6IAT - chains C and B of the 8 polymer chains in the assembly; structure by electron microscopy, 3.30 A resolution.

[Chain C (and B)]
Name: Major head protein
Source organism: Staphylococcus phage P68
Notes: chain B of this document is another copy of the same molecule, construct and numbering; everything in this record applies to it too
UniProt: Q859I3 (Q859I3_9CAUD); residue numbers follow UniProt; this construct covers 1-408
Sequence (408 residues; numbered 1 to 408; the number before each row is that of its first residue):
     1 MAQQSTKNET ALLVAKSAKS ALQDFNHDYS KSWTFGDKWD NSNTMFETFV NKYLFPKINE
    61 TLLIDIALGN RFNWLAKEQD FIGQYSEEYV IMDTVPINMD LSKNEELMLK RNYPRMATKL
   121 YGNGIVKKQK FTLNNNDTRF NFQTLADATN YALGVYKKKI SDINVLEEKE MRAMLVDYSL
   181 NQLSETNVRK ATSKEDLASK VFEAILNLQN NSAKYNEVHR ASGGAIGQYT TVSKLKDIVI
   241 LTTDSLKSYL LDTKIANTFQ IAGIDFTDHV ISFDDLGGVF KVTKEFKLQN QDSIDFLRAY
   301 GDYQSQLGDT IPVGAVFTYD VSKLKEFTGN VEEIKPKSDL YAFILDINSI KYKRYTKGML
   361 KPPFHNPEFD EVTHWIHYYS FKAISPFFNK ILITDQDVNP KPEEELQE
Unresolved in the structure: 1-10, 396-408
What the authors report for this chain:
  - conformationally variable residues (side-chain flip): F259

[How chain C and chain B interact]
Pairs across the interface - 120 pairs, chain C then chain B:
  Q79(C) - E60(B)  hydrogen bond
  I82(C) - N59(B)  hydrogen bond (backbone-side chain)
  G83(C) - K57(B)
  Q84(C) - T48(B)
  Q84(C) - K57(B)  hydrogen bond (backbone-backbone)
  Y85(C) - M45(B)  hydrogen bond (side chain-backbone)
  Y85(C) - F46(B)
  Y85(C) - P56(B)  hydrophobic
  Y85(C) - K57(B)  hydrogen bond (backbone-backbone)
  Y85(C) - I58(B)
  Y85(C) - N59(B)  hydrogen bond (backbone-backbone)
  S86(C) - N59(B)
  S86(C) - E60(B)
  E87(C) - I58(B)
  E87(C) - E60(B)  hydrogen bond (backbone-backbone)
  E87(C) - T61(B)  hydrogen bond
  E87(C) - L62(B)  hydrogen bond (backbone-backbone)
  E88(C) - L62(B)
  E88(C) - I64(B)
  Y89(C) - T61(B)
  Y89(C) - L63(B)
  Y89(C) - I64(B)  hydrogen bond (backbone-backbone)
  Y89(C) - F142(B)
  Y89(C) - Y151(B)  hydrophobic
  V90(C) - I64(B)
  I91(C) - Y151(B)  hydrophobic
  I91(C) - K158(B)
  M92(C) - K158(B)
  D93(C) - K158(B)  salt bridge
  D93(C) - D162(B)
  T94(C) - Q129(B)
  T94(C) - K159(B)
  T94(C) - D162(B)  hydrogen bond (backbone-side chain)
  T94(C) - Y300(B)
  T94(C) - G301(B)
  V95(C) - Y300(B)  hydrogen bond (backbone-backbone)
  P96(C) - K127(B)
  P96(C) - K128(B)
  P96(C) - Q129(B)
  P96(C) - I163(B)  hydrophobic
  P96(C) - L166(B)
  P96(C) - Y378(B)
  I97(C) - K127(B)
  I97(C) - K128(B)  hydrogen bond (backbone-backbone)
  I97(C) - D302(B)
  I97(C) - Y303(B)  hydrophobic
  I97(C) - Q304(B)
  N98(C) - V126(B)  hydrogen bond (side chain-backbone)
  N98(C) - K127(B)
  N98(C) - Q304(B)  hydrogen bond (backbone-side chain)
  M99(C) - V126(B)  hydrogen bond (backbone-backbone)
  M99(C) - H377(B)
  D100(C) - Q304(B)
  K103(C) - Q304(B)
  L107(C) - K130(B)  hydrogen bond (backbone-side chain)
  M108(C) - K130(B)
  M108(C) - F364(B)  hydrophobic
  M108(C) - W375(B)
  K110(C) - K130(B)  hydrogen bond (backbone-side chain)
  R111(C) - E371(B)
  N112(C) - K130(B)  hydrogen bond (side chain-backbone)
  N112(C) - F131(B)
  N112(C) - T132(B)  hydrogen bond (backbone-backbone)
  N112(C) - Y303(B)
  Y113(C) - T132(B)
  Y113(C) - N134(B)
  Y113(C) - E371(B)  hydrogen bond
  P114(C) - T132(B)
  P114(C) - Y151(B)
  P114(C) - V155(B)  hydrophobic
  R115(C) - A299(B)  hydrogen bond (side chain-backbone)
  R115(C) - Y300(B)
  M116(C) - Y151(B)  hydrophobic
  S199(C) - D252(B)
  F202(C) - S248(B)
  F202(C) - L251(B)  hydrophobic
  F202(C) - D252(B)
  E203(C) - D244(B)
  E203(C) - S245(B)
  E203(C) - S248(B)
  L206(C) - D244(B)
  N207(C) - D244(B)  hydrogen bond
  N207(C) - D274(B)  hydrogen bond
  Q209(C) - R71(B)
  N210(C) - R71(B)  hydrogen bond
  N210(C) - F273(B)
  N210(C) - D274(B)  hydrogen bond
  N211(C) - L68(B)
  N211(C) - G69(B)  hydrogen bond (side chain-backbone)
  N211(C) - E168(B)  hydrogen bond
  S212(C) - D274(B)  hydrogen bond
  K214(C) - D275(B)  salt bridge
  Y215(C) - D274(B)
  I226(C) - F296(B)  hydrophobic
  I226(C) - A299(B)
  G227(C) - A299(B)
  G227(C) - Y300(B)
  Q228(C) - K169(B)
  Q228(C) - Y300(B)
  Y229(C) - I64(B)
  Y229(C) - K158(B)
  T230(C) - L68(B)
  T230(C) - K158(B)  hydrogen bond (backbone-side chain)
  T230(C) - V165(B)
  T231(C) - I66(B)
  T231(C) - L68(B)
  V232(C) - L68(B)  hydrophobic
  N257(C) - N257(B)
  T258(C) - A256(B)
  F259(C) - A256(B)  hydrogen bond (backbone-backbone)
  F259(C) - F259(B)  hydrophobic
  Q260(C) - I255(B)
  Q260(C) - A256(B)
  Q260(C) - T258(B)  hydrogen bond (side chain-backbone)
  Q260(C) - I261(B)
  I264(C) - L251(B)
  K351(C) - L62(B)
  K353(C) - E60(B)
  F387(C) - I64(B)  hydrophobic
  F388(C) - I64(B)  hydrophobic
Also at the interface, not in a pair above, chain C (60 interface residues in all): L109, I205, K254
Also at the interface, not in a pair above, chain B (72 interface residues in all): I125, L133, D147, G154, Q260, S272, R298, Q306, D309, T318, N366

[Overview]
The interface between chain C and chain B involves 60 residues on one side and 72 on the other, with 32
hydrogen bonds and 2 salt bridges. Among the polar pairs are D93(C)-K158(B), K214(C)-D275(B) and
Q79(C)-E60(B). From the paper: conformational variability at F259(C).
Chain C and chain B are both Major head protein (Staphylococcus phage P68); the structure, Icosahedrally
averaged capsid of bacteriophage P68, was determined by electron microscopy together with 6IAB, 6IAC, 6IAW,
6IB1 and 6Q3G from the same study.
